PDB entry 4TRH | X-ray diffraction, 2.03 A resolution | chains A and B

Chain A (and B):
Protein: SidC
From: Legionella pneumophila
Notes: chain B of this document is another copy of the same molecule, construct and numbering; everything in this record applies to it too
UniProtKB: Q6RCR4 (Q6RCR4_LEGPN); residue numbers follow UniProt; this construct covers 1-542
Sequence (542 residues; numbered 1 to 542; the number before each row is that of its first residue):
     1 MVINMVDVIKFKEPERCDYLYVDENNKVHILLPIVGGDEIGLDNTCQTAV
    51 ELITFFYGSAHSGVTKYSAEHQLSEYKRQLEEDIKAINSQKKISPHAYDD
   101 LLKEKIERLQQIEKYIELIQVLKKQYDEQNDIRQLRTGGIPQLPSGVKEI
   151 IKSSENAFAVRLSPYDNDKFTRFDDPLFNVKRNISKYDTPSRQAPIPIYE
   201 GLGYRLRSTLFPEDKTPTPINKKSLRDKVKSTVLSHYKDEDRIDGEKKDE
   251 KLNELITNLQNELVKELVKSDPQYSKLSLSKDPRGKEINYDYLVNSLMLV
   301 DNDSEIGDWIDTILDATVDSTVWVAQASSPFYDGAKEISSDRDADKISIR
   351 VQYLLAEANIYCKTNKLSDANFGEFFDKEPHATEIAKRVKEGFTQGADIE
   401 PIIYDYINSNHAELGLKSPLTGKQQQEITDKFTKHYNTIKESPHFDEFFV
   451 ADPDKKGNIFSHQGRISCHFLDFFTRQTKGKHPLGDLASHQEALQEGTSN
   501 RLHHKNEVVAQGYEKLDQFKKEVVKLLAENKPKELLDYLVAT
Not modelled in the structure: 1-7, 517-542 (chain B: 1-7, 516-542)
From the paper describing this entry:
  - mutagenesis - C46A: abolished catalytic activity
  - mutagenesis - H444A, D446A: decreased catalytic activity
  - mutagenesis - C46A: unchanged expression

How chain A and chain B interact:
Contacting residue pairs (86):
  Leu-42(A) with Ser-320(B), hydrogen bond (backbone-side chain)
  Asp-43(A) with Ser-320(B)
  Cys-46(A) with Asp-315(B)
  Gln-47(A) with Asp-315(B), hydrogen bond (side chain-backbone); Val-318(B), hydrogen bond (side chain-backbone); Ser-320(B)
  Ile-53(A) with Arg-284(B)
  Ser-59(A) with Pro-283(B)
  Ala-60(A) with Pro-283(B), hydrogen bond (backbone-backbone)
  His-61(A) with Pro-283(B); Asp-319(B), salt bridge
  Ser-62(A) with Tyr-274(B); Lys-276(B); Leu-277(B)
  Gly-63(A) with Lys-276(B)
  Leu-135(A) with Arg-284(B), hydrogen bond (backbone-side chain)
  Arg-136(A) with Arg-284(B), hydrogen bond (backbone-side chain)
  Gly-138(A) with Arg-284(B), hydrogen bond (backbone-side chain)
  Gly-139(A) with Arg-284(B), hydrogen bond (backbone-side chain)
  Pro-141(A) with Arg-284(B)
  Phe-170(A) with Leu-299(B), hydrophobic
  Tyr-187(A) with Leu-299(B)
  Pro-190(A) with Asp-301(B)
  Arg-192(A) with Val-294(B), hydrogen bond (side chain-backbone); Met-298(B), hydrogen bond (side chain-backbone); Leu-299(B); Val-300(B), hydrogen bond (side chain-backbone)
  Arg-226(A) with Pro-443(B)
  Tyr-274(A) with Ser-62(B)
  Lys-276(A) with Ser-62(B); Gly-63(B)
  Leu-277(A) with Ser-62(B)
  Pro-283(A) with Ser-59(B); Ala-60(B), hydrogen bond (backbone-backbone)
  Arg-284(A) with Ile-53(B); Leu-135(B), hydrogen bond (side chain-backbone); Arg-136(B); Gly-138(B), hydrogen bond (side chain-backbone); Gly-139(B), hydrogen bond (side chain-backbone); Pro-141(B)
  Lys-286(A) with Arg-136(B), hydrogen bond (side chain-backbone); Thr-137(B), hydrogen bond (side chain-backbone)
  Tyr-292(A) with Gly-139(B)
  Leu-297(A) with Gly-139(B); Ile-140(B), hydrophobic
  Met-298(A) with Arg-192(B), hydrogen bond (backbone-side chain)
  Leu-299(A) with Phe-170(B), hydrophobic; Tyr-187(B); Arg-192(B)
  Asp-301(A) with Pro-190(B); Ser-191(B); Arg-192(B)
  Asp-303(A) with Ser-191(B)
  Ser-304(A) with Ser-191(B)
  Glu-305(A) with Gln-193(B)
  Asp-308(A) with Arg-192(B); Gln-193(B)
  Asp-315(A) with Cys-46(B); Gln-47(B), hydrogen bond (backbone-side chain); Pro-443(B); His-444(B), salt bridge
  Val-318(A) with Gln-47(B), hydrogen bond (backbone-side chain)
  Asp-319(A) with Gln-47(B); His-61(B), salt bridge
  Ser-320(A) with Leu-42(B), hydrogen bond (side chain-backbone); Asp-43(B), hydrogen bond; Gln-47(B)
  Trp-323(A) with Glu-441(B); Pro-443(B)
  Ala-325(A) with Glu-441(B)
  Asp-333(A) with Asp-333(B); Gly-334(B)
  Gly-334(A) with Asp-333(B); Gly-334(B); Ala-335(B)
  Ala-335(A) with Gly-334(B)
  Lys-336(A) with Glu-337(B), hydrogen bond (side chain-backbone); Ser-339(B), hydrogen bond; Asp-343(B), salt bridge
  Asp-343(A) with Lys-336(B), salt bridge
  Glu-441(A) with Trp-323(B); Ala-325(B)
  Pro-443(A) with Arg-226(B); Asp-315(B); Trp-323(B)
  His-444(A) with Asp-315(B), salt bridge
Also at the interface, not in a pair above, chain A (61 interface residues in all): Gln-134, Thr-137, Ile-140, Ser-191, Ser-224, Asp-227, Val-300, Leu-314, Ala-316, Thr-317, Val-322, Ser-339
Also at the interface, not in a pair above, chain B (58 interface residues in all): Gln-134, Ser-224, Gln-273, Tyr-292, Leu-297, Leu-314, Thr-321, Arg-342

Overview:
61 residues of chain A and 58 residues of chain B are in contact; the contacts include 24 hydrogen bonds and 6
salt bridges. Polar pairs include His-61(A)/Asp-319(B), Asp-315(A)/His-444(B) and Lys-336(A)/Asp-343(B). From
the paper: H444A and D446A of chain A reduce catalytic activity; C46A of chain A abolishes catalytic activity.
Both chains are SidC (Legionella pneumophila). Entry 4TRH (The Legionella effector SidC defines a unique
family of ubiquitin ligases important for bacterial phagosomal remodeling) was determined by X-ray diffraction
(same publication as 4TRG).
